1TQB - chains A and C of the 3 polymer chains in the assembly; structure by X-ray diffraction, 2.55 A resolution.

Chain A:
Protein: prion protein
Source organism: Ovis aries
Notes: fragment: VRQ variant, residues 127-228
Reference sequence: P23907 (PRIO_SHEEP); residue numbers follow UniProt; this construct covers 127-228
Chain sequence (102 residues; each row starts with the number of its first residue):
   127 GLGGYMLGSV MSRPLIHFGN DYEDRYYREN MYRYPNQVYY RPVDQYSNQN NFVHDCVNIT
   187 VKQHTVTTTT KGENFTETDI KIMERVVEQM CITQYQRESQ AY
UniProt features mapped onto this chain:
  - glycosylation (N-linked (GlcNAc...) asparagine): Asn-184 (complex), Asn-200 (complex)
  - natural variant: Val-136 (A136V: In scrapie; this construct carries the variant), Gln-171 (R171Q: Linked to susceptibility to scrapie; this construct carries the variant)
Disulfide bonds: Cys-182/Cys-217
Reported in the primary citation:
  - contacts within the chain: Arg-139/Asn-162 (hydrogen bond)
  - conformationally variable residues (side-chain flip): Asn-162

Chain C:
Protein: VRQ14 Fab light chain
Source organism: Mus musculus
Notes: fragment: VRQ14 Fab fragment; antibody fragment or engineered binder
Chain sequence (219 residues; numbered 1 to 214 plus 5 insertion-coded residues; the number before each row is that of its first residue; a row labelled like 29A-29B holds insertion residues (29A, then the next letters in order)):
     1 DVVMSQTPLT LSVTIGQPAS ISCKSSQSL
29A-29B LD
    30 S
30A-30C DGK
    31 TYLNWLLQRP GQSPKRLIYL VSRLDSGVPD RFTGSGSGTD FTLKISRVEA EDLGIYFCWQ
    91 GSHFPQTFGG GTKLEIKRAD AAPTVSIFPP SSEQLTSGGA SVVCFLNNFY PKDINVKWKI
   151 DGSERQNGVL NSWTDQDSKD STYSMSSTLT LTKDEYERHN SYTCEATHKT STSPIVKSFN
   211 RNEC
Disulfide bonds: Cys-23/Cys-88, Cys-134/Cys-194

How chain A and chain C interact:
Residue-residue contacts (22; chain A residue first):
  Asn-156(A) with Arg-53(C), hydrogen bond
  Tyr-158(A) with Lys-30C(C)
  Arg-159(A) with Leu-50(C); Arg-53(C)
  Thr-194(A) with Lys-30C(C); Tyr-32(C)
  Thr-196(A) with Gln-96(C), hydrogen bond (backbone-side chain)
  Lys-197(A) with Asp-29B(C), salt bridge; Tyr-32(C); Asn-34(C), hydrogen bond (backbone-side chain); Gly-91(C), hydrogen bond (side chain-backbone); Ser-92(C), hydrogen bond (side chain-backbone); Gln-96(C)
  Gly-198(A) with Tyr-32(C); Asn-34(C); Arg-46(C); Leu-50(C)
  Glu-199(A) with Arg-46(C), hydrogen bond (backbone-side chain); Tyr-49(C); Leu-50(C)
  Asn-200(A) with Arg-46(C); Tyr-49(C)
Interface residues without a listed pair, chain A (11 interface residues in all): Tyr-152, His-190
Interface residues without a listed pair, chain C (12 interface residues in all): Asp-55

Overview:
The interface between chain A and chain C involves 11 residues on one side and 12 on the other; the contacts
include 6 hydrogen bonds and 1 salt bridge. Polar contacts include Lys-197(A)/Asp-29B(C), Asn-156(A)/Arg-53(C)
and Thr-196(A)/Gln-96(C). From the paper: conformational variability at Asn-162(A); contacts within the chain
involving Arg-139(A) and Asn-162(A).
Chain A is prion protein (Ovis aries) and chain C is VRQ14 Fab light chain (Mus musculus); the structure,
Ovine recombinant PrP(114-234), VRQ variant in complex with the Fab of the VRQ14 antibody, was determined by
X-ray diffraction, deposited together with 1TQC.
